3BPR - chain A; structure by X-ray diffraction, 2.80 A resolution.

Chain A:
Name: Proto-oncogene tyrosine-protein kinase MER
Organism: Homo sapiens
Notes: EC 2.7.10.1; fragment: Catalytic domain: Residues 574-864
UniProt: Q12866 (MERTK_HUMAN); residues 570-864 here correspond to UniProt positions 574-868 (UniProt number = residue number + 4)
Sequence (313 residues; each row starts with the number of its first residue):
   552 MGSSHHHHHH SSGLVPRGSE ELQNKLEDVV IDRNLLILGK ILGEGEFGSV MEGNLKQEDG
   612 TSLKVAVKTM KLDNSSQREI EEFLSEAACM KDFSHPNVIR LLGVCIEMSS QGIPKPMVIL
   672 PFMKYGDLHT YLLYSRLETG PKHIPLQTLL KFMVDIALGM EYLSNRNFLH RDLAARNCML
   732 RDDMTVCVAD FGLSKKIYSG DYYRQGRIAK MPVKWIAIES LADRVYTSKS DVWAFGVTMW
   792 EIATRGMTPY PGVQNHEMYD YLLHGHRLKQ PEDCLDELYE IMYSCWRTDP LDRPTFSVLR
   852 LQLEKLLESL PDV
Disordered / not traced: 552-574, 623-628, 662-666, 746-762, 864
Sequence notes: expression tag (552-569)
Swiss-Prot annotation at these positions:
  - modified residue: Y749 (Phosphotyrosine)
From the paper describing this entry:
  - binding site for the ligand OLP: L593, V601, A617, K619, L671, M674 to Y676, D678, M730
  - specificity-determining residues: I650 (by similarity / conservation)
  - disease-associated variants - R844C: decreased expression (citing earlier work)
  - disease-associated variants - R844C: decreased catalytic activity (citing earlier work)
  - disease-associated variants - R844C: decreased stability (citing earlier work)

In short:
From the paper: a binding site for the ligand OLP at L593, V601 and A617 among others; R844C reduces
expression.
Chain A is Proto-oncogene tyrosine-protein kinase MER (Homo sapiens); the structure, Crystal structure of
catalytic domain of the proto-oncogene tyrosine-protein kinase MER in complex with inhibitor C52, was
determined by X-ray diffraction together with 3BRB and 2P0C from the same study.
